Entry 7TKM (electron microscopy, 4.50 A resolution (low resolution: residue-level contacts below are approximate; hydrogen-bond / salt-bridge calls are withheld)); this record covers chains B and E of the 27 polymer chains in the assembly.

[Chain B]
Molecule: ATP synthase subunit alpha
From: Saccharomyces cerevisiae
Reference sequence: P07251 (ATPA_YEAST); residues 1-510 here correspond to UniProt positions 36-545 (UniProt number = residue number + 35)
Sequence (510 residues; numbered 1 to 510; the number before each row is that of its first residue):
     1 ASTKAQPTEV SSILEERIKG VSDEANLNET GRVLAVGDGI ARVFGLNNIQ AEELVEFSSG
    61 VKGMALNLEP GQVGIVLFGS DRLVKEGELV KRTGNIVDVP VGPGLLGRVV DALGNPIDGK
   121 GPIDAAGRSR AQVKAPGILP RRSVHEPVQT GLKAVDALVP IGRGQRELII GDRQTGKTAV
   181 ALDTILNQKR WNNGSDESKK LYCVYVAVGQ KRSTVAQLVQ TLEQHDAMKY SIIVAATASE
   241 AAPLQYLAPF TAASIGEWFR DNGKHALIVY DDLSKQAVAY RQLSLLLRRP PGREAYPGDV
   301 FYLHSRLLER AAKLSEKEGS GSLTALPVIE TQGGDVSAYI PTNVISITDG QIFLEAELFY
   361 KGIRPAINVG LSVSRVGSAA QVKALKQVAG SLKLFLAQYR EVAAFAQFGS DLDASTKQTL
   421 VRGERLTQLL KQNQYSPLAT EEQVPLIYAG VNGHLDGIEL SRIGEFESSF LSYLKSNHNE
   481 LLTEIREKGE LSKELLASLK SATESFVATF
Disordered / not traced: 1-2, 510
Swiss-Prot annotation at these positions:
  - binding site (ATP): Gly171 to Thr178
  - site: Ser372 (Required for activity)
  - modified residue (Phosphoserine): Ser22, Ser143

[Chain E]
Molecule: ATP synthase subunit beta
From: Saccharomyces cerevisiae
Notes: EC 7.1.2.2
Reference sequence: P00830 (ATPB_YEAST); residues 1-478 here correspond to UniProt positions 34-511 (UniProt number = residue number + 33)
Sequence (478 residues; row label = number of the first residue in the row):
     1 ASAAQSTPIT GKVTAVIGAI VDVHFEQSEL PAILNALEIK TPQGKLVLEV AQHLGENTVR
    61 TIAMDGTEGL VRGEKVLDTG GPISVPVGRE TLGRIINVIG EPIDERGPIK SKLRKPIHAD
   121 PPSFAEQSTS AEILETGIKV VDLLAPYARG GKIGLFGGAG VGKTVFIQEL INNIAKAHGG
   181 FSVFTGVGER TREGNDLYRE MKETGVINLE GESKVALVFG QMNEPPGARA RVALTGLTIA
   241 EYFRDEEGQD VLLFIDNIFR FTQAGSEVSA LLGRIPSAVG YQPTLATDMG LLQERITTTK
   301 KGSVTSVQAV YVPADDLTDP APATTFAHLD ATTVLSRGIS ELGIYPAVDP LDSKSRLLDA
   361 AVVGQEHYDV ASKVQETLQT YKSLQDIIAI LGMDELSEQD KLTVERARKI QRFLSQPFAV
   421 AEVFTGIPGK LVRLKDTVAS FKAVLEGKYD NIPEHAFYMV GGIEDVVAKA EKLAAEAN
Disordered / not traced: 1-6, 476-478
Swiss-Prot annotation at these positions:
  - binding site (ATP): Gly157 to Thr164
  - modified residue: Thr79 (Phosphothreonine), Thr204 (Phosphothreonine), Ser340 (Phosphoserine)

[Chain B / chain E interface]
Contacting residue pairs - 6 pairs, chain B then chain E:
  Leu34(B) - Gly55(E)
  Ala35(B) - His53(E)
  Val36(B) - Gln52(E)
  Val36(B) - His53(E)
  Arg82(B) - Ile33(E)
  Gln282(B) - Pro283(E)
Other interface residues (no listed pair), chain B (9 interface residues in all): Gly37, Asp81, Ile117, Tyr360
Other interface residues (no listed pair), chain E (9 interface residues in all): Ala51, Leu54, Ala125, Glu376

[Overview]
The chain B/chain E interface involves 9 residues from each chain. Curated annotation (UniProt) lists 8
ATP-binding residues on chain B; 8 ATP-binding residues on chain E.
Chain B is ATP synthase subunit alpha and chain E is ATP synthase subunit beta, both from Saccharomyces
cerevisiae; the structure, Yeast ATP synthase State 3binding(b) with 10 mM ATP backbone model, was determined
by electron microscopy (same publication as 7TJS, 7TJT, 7TJU, 7TJV, 7TJW, 7TJX and 30 further entries).
